9EZ4 - chains A and C of the 3 polymer chains in the assembly; structure by X-ray diffraction, 1.80 A resolution.

# Chain A
Protein: Replicase polyprotein 1a
Organism: Severe acute respiratory syndrome coronavirus 2
Reference sequence: A0A8B1KJN1 (A0A8B1KJN1_SARS2); residues 1-306 here correspond to UniProt positions 3264-3569 (UniProt number = residue number + 3263)
Amino-acid sequence (306 residues; row label = number of the first residue in the row):
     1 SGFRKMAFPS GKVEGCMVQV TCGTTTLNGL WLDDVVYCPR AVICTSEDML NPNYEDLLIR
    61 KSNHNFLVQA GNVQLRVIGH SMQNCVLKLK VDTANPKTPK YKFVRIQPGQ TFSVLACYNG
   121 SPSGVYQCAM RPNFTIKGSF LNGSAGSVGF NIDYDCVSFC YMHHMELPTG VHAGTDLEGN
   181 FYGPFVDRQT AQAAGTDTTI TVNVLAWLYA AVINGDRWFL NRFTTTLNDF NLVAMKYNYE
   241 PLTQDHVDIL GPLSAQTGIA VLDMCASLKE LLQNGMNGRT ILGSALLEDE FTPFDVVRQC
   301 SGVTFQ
Not modelled in the structure: 302-306
Modified positions: Cys156 (cysteinesulfonic acid; OCS)
Differences from the reference sequence: conflict Ala41 (His3304 in A0A8B1KJN1), Ala145 (Cys3408 in A0A8B1KJN1)
Reported in the primary citation:
  - conformationally variable residues (loop rearrangement, order/disorder transition, side-chain flip): Cys44 to Leu50, Arg298, Phe305
  - contacts within the chain: Met6-Phe8, Phe8-Arg298, Met6-Arg298
  - higher-order assembly contacts with a neighbouring Non-structural protein 7; pairs are residue here / residue on that copy: Met6-Tyr126, Arg298-Ser123

# Chain C
Protein: Gly-val-thr-phe-gln-ser-ala-val
Amino-acid sequence (11 residues; row label = number of the first residue in the row):
     1 SGVTFQSAVK R
Not modelled in the structure: 1, 10-11

# Interface between chain A and chain C
Residue-residue contacts (43):
  Thr24(A) - Ala8(C)
  Thr24(A) - Val9(C)
  Thr25(A) - Ser7(C)
  Thr25(A) - Ala8(C)
  Thr25(A) - Val9(C)
  Thr26(A) - Ser7(C)
  Thr26(A) - Ala8(C)  hydrogen bond (backbone-backbone)
  Leu27(A) - Phe5(C)  hydrophobic
  Pro39(A) - Phe5(C)  hydrophobic
  Ala41(A) - Phe5(C)  hydrophobic
  Met49(A) - Phe5(C)  hydrophobic
  Tyr54(A) - Phe5(C)
  Phe140(A) - Gln6(C)  hydrogen bond (backbone-side chain)
  Leu141(A) - Gln6(C)
  Asn142(A) - Thr4(C)
  Asn142(A) - Gln6(C)
  Asn142(A) - Ser7(C)
  Gly143(A) - Gln6(C)  hydrogen bond (backbone-backbone)
  Gly143(A) - Ser7(C)  hydrogen bond (backbone-backbone)
  Gly143(A) - Ala8(C)
  Ser144(A) - Gln6(C)  hydrogen bond (backbone-backbone)
  Ala145(A) - Phe5(C)  hydrophobic
  Ala145(A) - Gln6(C)  hydrogen bond (backbone-backbone)
  Ala145(A) - Ser7(C)
  His163(A) - Gln6(C)  hydrogen bond
  His164(A) - Phe5(C)
  His164(A) - Gln6(C)  hydrogen bond (backbone-backbone)
  Met165(A) - Thr4(C)
  Met165(A) - Phe5(C)  hydrophobic
  Glu166(A) - Val3(C)
  Glu166(A) - Thr4(C)  hydrogen bond (backbone-backbone)
  Glu166(A) - Gln6(C)  hydrogen bond
  Pro168(A) - Gly2(C)
  Pro168(A) - Val3(C)
  His172(A) - Gln6(C)
  Asp187(A) - Phe5(C)
  Arg188(A) - Val3(C)
  Arg188(A) - Phe5(C)
  Gln189(A) - Val3(C)
  Gln189(A) - Thr4(C)
  Gln189(A) - Phe5(C)  hydrogen bond (side chain-backbone)
  Thr190(A) - Val3(C)
  Gln192(A) - Val3(C)
Other interface residues (no listed pair), chain A (29 interface residues in all): Val42, Cys44, Leu167, Ala191

# In short
29 residues of chain A and 8 residues of chain C are in contact; the contacts include 11 hydrogen bonds. Polar
contacts include Phe140(A)-Gln6(C), His163(A)-Gln6(C) and Glu166(A)-Gln6(C). From the paper: conformational
variability at Cys44(A), Arg298(A) and Phe305(A); higher-order assembly contacts with a neighbouring
Non-structural protein 7 through Met6(A) and Arg298(A).
Here chain A is Replicase polyprotein 1a (Severe acute respiratory syndrome coronavirus 2) and chain C is
Gly-val-thr-phe-gln-ser-ala-val. Entry 9EZ4 (Complex of a mutant of the SARS-CoV-2 main protease Mpro with the
nsp5/6 substrate peptide) was determined by X-ray diffraction (same publication as 9EX8, 9EXU, 9EYA and 9EZ6).
